2VGS - chain A; structure by X-ray diffraction, 2.00 A resolution.

== Chain A ==
Molecule: Serine hydroxymethyltransferase
Organism: Bacillus stearothermophilus
Notes: EC 2.1.2.1
UniProtKB: Q7SIB6 (Q7SIB6_BACST); residue numbers follow UniProt; this construct covers 1-405
Sequence (407 residues; row label = number of the first residue in the row):
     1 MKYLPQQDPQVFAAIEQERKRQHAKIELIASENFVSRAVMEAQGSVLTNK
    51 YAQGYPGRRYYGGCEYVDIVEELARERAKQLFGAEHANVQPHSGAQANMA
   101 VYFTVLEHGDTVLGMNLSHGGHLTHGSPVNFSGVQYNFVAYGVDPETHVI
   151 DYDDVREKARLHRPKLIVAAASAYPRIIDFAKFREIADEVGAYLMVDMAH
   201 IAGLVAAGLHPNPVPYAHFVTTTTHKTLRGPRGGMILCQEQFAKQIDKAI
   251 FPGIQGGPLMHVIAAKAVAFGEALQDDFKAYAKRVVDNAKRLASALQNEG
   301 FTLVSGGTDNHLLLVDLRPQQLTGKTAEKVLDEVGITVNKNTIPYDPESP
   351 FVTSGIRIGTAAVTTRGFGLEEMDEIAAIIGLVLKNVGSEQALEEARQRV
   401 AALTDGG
Unresolved in the structure: 407
Construct notes: engineered mutation Gln-53 (Glu in Q7SIB6)
Glycans and other covalent adducts: pyridoxal phosphate (PLP) linked to Lys-226
Small-molecule neighbours: pyridoxal phosphate (PLP): Tyr-51, Ser-93, Gly-94, Ala-95, Asn-98, His-122, Thr-124, His-125, Ala-171, Ser-172, Asp-197, Ala-199, His-200, Thr-223, His-225, Gly-256, Gly-257
From the paper describing this entry:
  - conformationally variable residues (side-chain flip): Gln-53, Tyr-60, Tyr-61
  - binding site for pyridoxal phosphate: Lys-226
  - mutagenesis - E53Q: abolished catalytic activity (THF-dependent cleavage of l-Ser)
  - mutagenesis - E53Q (1.5-fold): increased catalytic activity on L-allo-Thr
  - mutagenesis - E53Q: decreased binding to THF  FTHF
  - catalytic residues: Tyr-61 (proposed by the authors, not directly observed)

== In short ==
Pyridoxal phosphate is covalently linked to Lys-226. From the paper: the catalytic residue Tyr-61; E53Q
abolishes catalytic activity (THF-dependent cleavage of l-Ser).
Chain A is Serine hydroxymethyltransferase (Bacillus stearothermophilus); the structure, Crystal structure of
E53QbsSHMT internal aldimine, was determined by X-ray diffraction (same publication as 2VGT, 2VGU, 2VGV and
2VGW).
